PDB entry 7V2Y | electron microscopy, 3.40 A resolution | chains A and D of the 6 polymer chains in the assembly

== Chain A ==
Protein: THO complex subunit HPR1
Organism: Saccharomyces cerevisiae S288c
Reference sequence: P17629 (HPR1_YEAST); numbering as in UniProt (aligned over 1-752)
Amino-acid sequence (752 residues; row label = number of the first residue in the row):
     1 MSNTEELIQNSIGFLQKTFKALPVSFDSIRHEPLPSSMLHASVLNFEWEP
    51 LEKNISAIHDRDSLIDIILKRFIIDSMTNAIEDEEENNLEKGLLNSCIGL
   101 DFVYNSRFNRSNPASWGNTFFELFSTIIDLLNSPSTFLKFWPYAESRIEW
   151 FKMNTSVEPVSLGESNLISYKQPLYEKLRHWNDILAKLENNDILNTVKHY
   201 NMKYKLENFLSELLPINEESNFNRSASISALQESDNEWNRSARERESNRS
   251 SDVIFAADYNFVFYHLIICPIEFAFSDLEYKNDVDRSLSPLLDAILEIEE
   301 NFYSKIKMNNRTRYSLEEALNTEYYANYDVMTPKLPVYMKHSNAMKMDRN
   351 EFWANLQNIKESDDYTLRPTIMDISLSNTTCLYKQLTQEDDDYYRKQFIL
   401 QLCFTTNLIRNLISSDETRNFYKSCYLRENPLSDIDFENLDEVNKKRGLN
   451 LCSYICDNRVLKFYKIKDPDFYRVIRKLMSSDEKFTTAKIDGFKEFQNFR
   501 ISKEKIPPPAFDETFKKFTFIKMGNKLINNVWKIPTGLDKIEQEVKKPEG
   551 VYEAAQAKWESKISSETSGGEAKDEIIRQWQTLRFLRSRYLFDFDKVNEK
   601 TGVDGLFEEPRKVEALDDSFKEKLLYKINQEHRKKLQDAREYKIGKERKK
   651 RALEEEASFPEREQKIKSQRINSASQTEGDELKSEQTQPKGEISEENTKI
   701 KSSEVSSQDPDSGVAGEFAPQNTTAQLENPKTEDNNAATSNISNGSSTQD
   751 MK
Not modelled in the structure: 1, 566-573, 603-752
Swiss-Prot annotation at these positions:
  - modified residue: Ser234 (Phosphoserine)

== Chain D ==
Protein: THO complex subunit MFT1
Organism: Saccharomyces cerevisiae S288c
Reference sequence: P33441 (MFT1_YEAST); residue numbers follow UniProt; this construct covers 1-392
Amino-acid sequence (392 residues; row label = number of the first residue in the row):
     1 MPLSQKQIDQVRTKVHYSEVDTPFNKYLDILGKVTKLTGSIINGTLSNDD
    51 SKIEKLTEQNISQLKESAHLRFLDLQSSIDTKKVADENWETCQQETLAKL
   101 ENLKDKLPDIKSIHSKLLLRIGKLQGLYDSVQVINREVEGLSEGRTSLVV
   151 TRAEWEKELGTDLVKFLIEKNYLKLVDPGLKKDSSEERYRIYDDFSKGPK
   201 ELESINASMKSDIENVRQEVSSYKEKWLRDAEIFGKITSIFKEELLKRDG
   251 LLNEAEGDNIDEDYESDEDEERKERFKRQRSMVEVNTIENVDEKEESDHE
   301 YDDQEDEENEEEDDMEVDVEDIKEDNEVDGESSQQEDNSRQGNNEETDKE
   351 TGVIEEPDAVNDAEEADSDHSSRKLGGTTSDFSASSSVEEVK
Not modelled in the structure: 139-392
Swiss-Prot annotation at these positions:
  - modified residue: Ser266 (Phosphoserine)

== How chain A and chain D interact ==
Contacting residue pairs (51):
  Thr4(A) - His69(D)
  Glu5(A) - His69(D)
  Glu5(A) - Leu73(D)
  Ile8(A) - Leu73(D)  hydrophobic
  Ser56(A) - Glu66(D)
  Ile58(A) - Gln59(D)
  Ile58(A) - Glu66(D)
  His59(A) - Glu66(D)  salt bridge
  Ser63(A) - Leu70(D)
  Ile67(A) - Leu70(D)
  Lys70(A) - Asp74(D)
  Lys70(A) - Ser77(D)
  Arg71(A) - Ser77(D)
  Ile74(A) - Ser77(D)
  Asp129(A) - Thr81(D)
  Asp129(A) - Ala85(D)
  Leu130(A) - Val84(D)  hydrophobic
  Asn132(A) - Asn88(D)
  Asn132(A) - Cys92(D)  hydrogen bond (backbone-side chain)
  Glu176(A) - Val20(D)
  Glu176(A) - Thr22(D)
  Arg179(A) - Ser18(D)  hydrogen bond
  Arg179(A) - Val20(D)
  Asn191(A) - Trp89(D)
  Asn191(A) - Gln93(D)  hydrogen bond
  Leu194(A) - Gln93(D)
  Leu194(A) - Leu100(D)  hydrophobic
  Thr196(A) - Thr96(D)
  Trp238(A) - Leu100(D)  hydrophobic
  Leu316(A) - Asn135(D)
  Leu320(A) - Val138(D)  hydrophobic
  Tyr338(A) - Leu127(D)
  Tyr338(A) - Tyr128(D)
  Met339(A) - Tyr128(D)
  Asp348(A) - Arg120(D)  salt bridge
  Arg349(A) - Arg120(D)
  Phe352(A) - Leu117(D)  hydrophobic
  Phe352(A) - Arg120(D)
  Ile359(A) - Asp109(D)
  Ile359(A) - Ile113(D)  hydrophobic
  Asp363(A) - Lys99(D)  salt bridge
  Asp364(A) - Lys106(D)
  Tyr365(A) - Lys106(D)  hydrogen bond (side chain-backbone)
  Tyr365(A) - Asp109(D)
  Tyr365(A) - Ile110(D)
  Glu429(A) - Arg12(D)  hydrogen bond (backbone-side chain)
  Pro431(A) - Leu3(D)  hydrophobic
  Leu432(A) - Leu3(D)
  Leu432(A) - Ser4(D)
  Leu432(A) - Gln5(D)
  Leu432(A) - Ile8(D)  hydrophobic
Interface residues without a listed pair, chain A (47 interface residues in all): Leu64, Thr126, Ser133, Pro134, Tyr175, Lys187, Leu188, His199, Pro336, Asn355, Leu356, Leu367, Asn430
Interface residues without a listed pair, chain D (39 interface residues in all): Ser62, Leu97, Lys116, Arg136

== Summary ==
47 residues of chain A and 39 residues of chain D are in contact, with 5 hydrogen bonds and 3 salt bridges.
Polar contacts include His59(A)-Glu66(D), Asp348(A)-Arg120(D) and Asp363(A)-Lys99(D).
Chain A is THO complex subunit HPR1 and chain D is THO complex subunit MFT1, both from Saccharomyces
cerevisiae S288c; the structure, cryo-EM structure of yeast THO complex with Sub2, was determined by electron
microscopy, deposited together with 7V2W.
